Entry 6GKG (X-ray diffraction, 2.85 A resolution); this record covers chains A and I of the 4 polymer chains in the assembly.

[Chain A]
Molecule: 14-3-3 protein gamma
From: Homo sapiens
Notes: engineered mutation(s): S235Stop
UniProtKB: P61981 (1433G_HUMAN); residue numbers follow UniProt; this construct covers 1-234
Sequence (234 residues; each row starts with the number of its first residue):
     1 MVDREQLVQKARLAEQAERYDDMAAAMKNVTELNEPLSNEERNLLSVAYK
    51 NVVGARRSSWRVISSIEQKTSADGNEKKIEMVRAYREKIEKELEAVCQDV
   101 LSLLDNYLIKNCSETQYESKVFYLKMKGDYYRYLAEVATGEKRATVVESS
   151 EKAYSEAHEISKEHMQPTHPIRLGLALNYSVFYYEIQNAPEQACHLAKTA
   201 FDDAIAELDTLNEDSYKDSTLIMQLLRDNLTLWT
Not modelled in the structure: 1
Curated features (UniProtKB/Swiss-Prot):
  - site (Interaction with phosphoserine on interacting protein): Arg57, Arg132
  - modified residue: Met1 (N-acetylmethionine), Val2 (N-acetylvaline), Ser71 (Phosphoserine), Tyr133 (Phosphotyrosine), Thr145 (Phosphothreonine), Ser215 (Phosphoserine), Thr234 (Phosphothreonine)
  - natural variant: Glu15 (E15A: In DEE56; uncertain significance), Lys50 (K50Q: Found in an individual with autism; uncertain significance), Asp129 (D129E: In DEE56), Arg132 (R132C: In DEE56), Tyr133 (Y133S: Found in an individual with neurodevelopmental disorder)

[Chain I]
Molecule: Caspase-2
Notes: EC 3.4.22.55
Sequence (8 residues; each row starts with the number of its first residue):
   161 VEHSLDNK
Not modelled in the structure: 167-168
Modified residues: Ser164 (phosphoserine; SEP)
From the paper describing this entry:
  - post-translational modification sites: Ser164

[Chain A / chain I interface]
Contacting residue pairs - 20 pairs, chain A then chain I:
  Lys50(A) - Ser164(I)
  Lys50(A) - Leu165(I)  hydrogen bond (side chain-backbone)
  Arg57(A) - Glu162(I)  salt bridge
  Arg57(A) - Ser164(I)
  Arg61(A) - Glu162(I)
  Arg132(A) - Ser164(I)
  Tyr133(A) - Ser164(I)
  Glu136(A) - Glu162(I)
  Gly174(A) - Leu165(I)
  Leu177(A) - His163(I)
  Leu177(A) - Leu165(I)  hydrophobic
  Asn178(A) - Ser164(I)
  Asn178(A) - Leu165(I)  hydrogen bond (side chain-backbone)
  Val181(A) - His163(I)
  Glu185(A) - Val161(I)
  Glu185(A) - Glu162(I)  hydrogen bond (side chain-backbone)
  Glu185(A) - His163(I)  salt bridge
  Asn229(A) - His163(I)  hydrogen bond (side chain-backbone)
  Leu232(A) - His163(I)
  Trp233(A) - His163(I)
Other interface residues (no listed pair), chain A (18 interface residues in all): Lys125, Tyr184, Ile222, Leu225
Other interface residues (no listed pair), chain I (6 interface residues in all): Asp166
From the paper, about this interface:
  - residue pairs: Lys50(A)-Leu165(I)

[Summary]
18 residues of chain A and 6 residues of chain I are in contact, with 4 hydrogen bonds and 2 salt bridges.
Polar pairs include Arg57(A)-Glu162(I), Glu185(A)-His163(I) and Lys50(A)-Leu165(I). The authors report a
contact between Lys50(A) and Leu165(I). The paper reports a modification site at Ser164(I).
Here chain A is 14-3-3 protein gamma (Homo sapiens) and chain I is Caspase-2. Entry 6GKG (Structure of 14-3-3
gamma in complex with caspase-2 14-3-3 binding motif Ser164) was determined by X-ray diffraction, deposited
together with 6GKF.
